7ZT9 - chains A and B of the 4 polymer chains in the assembly; structure by X-ray diffraction, 2.13 A resolution.

[Chain A]
Name: Major histocompatibility complex class I-related gene protein
Organism: Homo sapiens
Reference sequence: Q95460 (HMR1_HUMAN); residues 1-270 here correspond to UniProt positions 23-292 (UniProt number = residue number + 22)
Chain sequence (290 residues; numbered 0 to 289; the number before each row is that of its first residue; numbering starts at 0):
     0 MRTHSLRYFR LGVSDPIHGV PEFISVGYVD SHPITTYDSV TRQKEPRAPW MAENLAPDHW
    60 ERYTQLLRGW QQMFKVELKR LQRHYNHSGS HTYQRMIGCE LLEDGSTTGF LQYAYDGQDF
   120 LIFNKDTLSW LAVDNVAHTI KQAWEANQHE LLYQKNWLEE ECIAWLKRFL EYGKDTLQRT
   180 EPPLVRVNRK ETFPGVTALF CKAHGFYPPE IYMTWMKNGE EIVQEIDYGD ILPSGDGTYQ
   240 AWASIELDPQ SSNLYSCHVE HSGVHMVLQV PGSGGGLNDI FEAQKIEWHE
Disordered / not traced: 17-18, 250-251, 270-289
Sequence notes: initiating methionine (0); conflict Ser261 (Cys283 in Q95460); expression tag (271-289)
Cystine bridges: Cys98-Cys161, Cys200-Cys256
Covalently attached groups: 4-methylbenzoic acid (4MA) linked to Lys43
Ligand contacts: 4-methylbenzoic acid (4MA): Tyr7, Phe8, Arg9, Ser24, Thr34, Tyr62, Leu66, Trp69, Arg94, Ile96
Swiss-Prot annotation at these positions:
  - binding site (5-(2-oxoethylideneamino)-6-(D-ribitylamino)uracil): Arg9, Ser24, Lys43, Arg94, Tyr152, Gln153
  - binding site (5-(2-oxopropylideneamino)-6-(D-ribitylamino)uracil): Arg9, Ser24, Lys43, Arg94, Tyr152, Gln153
  - binding site (7-hydroxy-6-methyl-8-(1-D-ribityl)lumazine): Arg9, Ser24, Lys43, Arg94, Tyr152, Gln153
  - binding site (8-(9H-purin-6-yl)-2-oxa-8-azabicyclo[3.3.1]nona-3,6-diene-4,6-dicarbaldehyde): Arg9, Lys43, His58, Arg94
  - binding site (2-amino-4-oxopteridine-6-carbaldehyde): Lys43
  - binding site (pyridoxal): Lys43
  - glycosylation: Asn85 (N-linked (GlcNAc...) asparagine)
Reported in the primary citation:
  - mutagenesis - E76Q/E149Q (KD = 0.6 uM): unchanged binding to AF7 TCR
  - mutagenesis - E76Q/E149Q: decreased binding to E8 TRBV6-1 TCR

[Chain B]
Name: Beta-2-microglobulin
Organism: Homo sapiens
Reference sequence: P61769 (B2MG_HUMAN); residues 1-99 here correspond to UniProt positions 21-119 (UniProt number = residue number + 20)
Chain sequence (100 residues; row label = number of the first residue in the row; numbering starts at 0):
     0 MIQRTPKIQV YSRHPAENGK SNFLNCYVSG FHPSDIEVDL LKNGERIEKV EHSDLSFSKD
    60 WSFYLLYYTE FTPTEKDEYA CRVNHVTLSQ PKIVKWDRDM
Disordered / not traced: 98-99
Sequence notes: initiating methionine (0)
Cystine bridges: Cys25-Cys80
Swiss-Prot annotation at these positions:
  - modified residue: Gln2 (Pyrrolidone carboxylic acid)
  - glycosylation: Ile1 (N-linked (Glc) (glycation) isoleucine), Lys19 (N-linked (Glc) (glycation) lysine), Lys41 (N-linked (Glc) (glycation) lysine), Lys48 (N-linked (Glc) (glycation) lysine), Lys58 (N-linked (Glc) (glycation) lysine), Lys91 (N-linked (Glc) (glycation) lysine), Lys94 (N-linked (Glc) (glycation) lysine)

[Interface between chain A and chain B]
Residue-residue contacts (47):
  Arg6(A) - Lys58(B)
  Phe8(A) - Phe56(B)  hydrophobic
  Phe8(A) - Ser57(B)
  Leu10(A) - Ser33(B)
  Leu10(A) - Phe56(B)  hydrophobic
  Ile16(A) - Asp34(B)
  Val19(A) - Asp34(B)
  Val25(A) - Phe56(B)  hydrophobic
  Tyr27(A) - Ser55(B)
  Tyr27(A) - Phe56(B)  hydrogen bond (side chain-backbone)
  Arg46(A) - Asp53(B)  salt bridge
  Thr91(A) - His31(B)  hydrogen bond
  Gln93(A) - His31(B)
  Gln93(A) - Trp60(B)  hydrogen bond (side chain-backbone)
  Gln93(A) - Phe62(B)
  Arg94(A) - Trp60(B)
  Met95(A) - Lys58(B)
  Met95(A) - Trp60(B)
  Gln111(A) - Lys58(B)
  Gln111(A) - Trp60(B)
  Tyr112(A) - Trp60(B)
  Ala113(A) - Trp60(B)
  Asp115(A) - Met0(B)
  Asp115(A) - Ile1(B)
  Asp115(A) - His31(B)
  Gly116(A) - Arg3(B)  hydrogen bond (backbone-side chain)
  Gly116(A) - His31(B)  hydrogen bond (backbone-side chain)
  Gly116(A) - Trp60(B)
  Gln117(A) - Ile1(B)
  Asp118(A) - Trp60(B)  hydrogen bond
  Lys189(A) - Arg97(B)
  Lys201(A) - Arg97(B)
  His203(A) - Pro14(B)
  Asp229(A) - Lys6(B)  salt bridge
  Asp229(A) - Gln8(B)  hydrogen bond
  Leu231(A) - Gln8(B)
  Leu231(A) - Tyr10(B)  hydrophobic
  Leu231(A) - Tyr26(B)  hydrophobic
  Pro232(A) - Tyr10(B)  hydrogen bond (backbone-side chain)
  Pro232(A) - Asn24(B)
  Pro232(A) - Tyr26(B)  hydrophobic
  Ser233(A) - Arg12(B)  hydrogen bond (backbone-side chain)
  Ser233(A) - Asn24(B)  hydrogen bond (backbone-side chain)
  Gly234(A) - Arg12(B)
  Gln239(A) - Tyr10(B)
  Gln239(A) - Ser11(B)  hydrogen bond (side chain-backbone)
  Gln239(A) - Arg12(B)  hydrogen bond (side chain-backbone)
Interface residues without a listed pair, chain A (33 interface residues in all): Ile23, His90, Phe109, Phe199, Asp235
Interface residues without a listed pair, chain B (27 interface residues in all): His13, Pro32, Leu54, Asp59, Leu65

[Summary]
33 residues of chain A and 27 residues of chain B are in contact; the contacts include 12 hydrogen bonds and 2
salt bridges. Polar pairs include Arg46(A)-Asp53(B), Asp229(A)-Lys6(B) and Tyr27(A)-Phe56(B). From the paper:
E76Q/E149Q of chain A reduce binding to E8 TRBV6-1 TCR; E76Q/E149Q of chain A leave binding to AF7 TCR
unchanged.
Chain A is Major histocompatibility complex class I-related gene protein and chain B is Beta-2-microglobulin,
both from Homo sapiens; the structure, Structure of E8 TCR in complex in human MR1 bound to 4FBA, was
determined by X-ray diffraction together with 7ZT2, 7ZT3, 7ZT4, 7ZT5, 7ZT7 and 7ZT8 from the same study.
